2GTL - chains I and J of the 15 polymer chains in the assembly; structure by X-ray diffraction, 3.50 A resolution.

[Chain I]
Name: Extracellular globin 4
Source organism: Lumbricus terrestris
UniProt: P13579 (GLB4_LUMTE); residues 1-151 here = UniProt positions 1-151
Chain sequence (151 residues; each row starts with the number of its first residue):
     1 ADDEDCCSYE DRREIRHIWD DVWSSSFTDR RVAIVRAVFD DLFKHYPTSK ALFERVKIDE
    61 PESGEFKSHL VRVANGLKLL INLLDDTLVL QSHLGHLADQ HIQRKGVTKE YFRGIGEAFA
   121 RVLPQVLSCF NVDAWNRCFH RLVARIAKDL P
Unresolved in the structure: 1-4
Construct notes: conflict Lys-78 (Asp in P13579)
Curated features (UniProtKB/Swiss-Prot):
  - binding site (heme b): His-101
Cystine bridges: Cys-7/Cys-138
Bound ions: heme Fe: His-101 (together with carbon monoxide)
Ligand contacts:
  - carbon monoxide (CMO): Phe-39, Phe-53, His-69, Val-73, His-101
  - carbon monoxide / heme: Phe-39, Leu-42, Ser-49, Leu-52, Phe-53, Arg-55, Val-56, His-69, Arg-72, Val-73, Gly-76, Leu-77, Leu-80, Leu-97, Gln-100, His-101, Arg-104, Val-107, Tyr-111, Phe-112, Ile-115, Phe-119, Phe-139
  - heme (HEM): Leu-42, Ser-49, Leu-52, Phe-53, Arg-55, Val-56, His-69, Arg-72, Val-73, Gly-76, Leu-77, Leu-80, Leu-97, Gln-100, His-101, Arg-104, Val-107, Tyr-111, Phe-112, Ile-115, Phe-119, Phe-139

[Chain J]
Name: Extracellular globin 2
Source organism: Lumbricus terrestris
UniProt: P02218 (GLB2_LUMTE); residue numbers follow UniProt; this construct covers 1-145
Chain sequence (145 residues; each row starts with the number of its first residue):
     1 KKQCGVLEGL KVKSEWGRAY GSGHDREAFS QAIWRATFAQ VPESRSLFKR VHGDDTSHPA
    61 FIAHADRVLG GLDIAISTLD QPATLKEELD HLQVQHEGRK IPDNYFDAFK TAILHVVAAQ
   121 LGRCYDREAW DACIDHIEDG IKGHH
Construct notes: conflict Asp-66 (Glu in P02218)
Curated features (UniProtKB/Swiss-Prot):
  - binding site (heme b): His-96
Cystine bridges: Cys-4/Cys-133
Bound ions: heme Fe: His-96 (together with carbon monoxide)
Ligand contacts:
  - carbon monoxide (CMO): Trp-34, Phe-48, His-64, Val-68, His-96
  - carbon monoxide / heme: Trp-34, Ser-44, Leu-47, Phe-48, Arg-50, Val-51, His-64, Arg-67, Val-68, Leu-72, Leu-92, Gln-95, His-96, Arg-99, Ile-101, Tyr-105, Phe-106, Phe-109, Glu-138, Ile-141
  - heme (HEM): Ser-44, Leu-47, Phe-48, Arg-50, Val-51, His-64, Arg-67, Val-68, Leu-72, Leu-92, Gln-95, His-96, Arg-99, Ile-101, Tyr-105, Phe-106, Phe-109, Glu-138, Ile-141

[Chain I / chain J interface]
Pairs across the interface - 14 pairs, chain I then chain J:
  Arg-30(I) / Leu-10(J)
  Ile-34(I) / Leu-10(J)  hydrophobic
  Ala-37(I) / Leu-7(J)  hydrophobic
  Pro-124(I) / Lys-11(J)
  Gln-125(I) / Leu-7(J)
  Gln-125(I) / Lys-11(J)  hydrogen bond (backbone-side chain)
  Val-126(I) / Leu-7(J)  hydrophobic
  Val-126(I) / Lys-11(J)
  Leu-127(I) / Lys-11(J)
  Ser-128(I) / Lys-11(J)
  Ser-128(I) / Glu-15(J)  hydrogen bond
  Ser-128(I) / Tyr-125(J)
  Ser-128(I) / Asp-126(J)  hydrogen bond (side chain-backbone)
  Cys-129(I) / Cys-124(J)  disulfide
Interface residues without a listed pair, chain I (12 interface residues in all): Asp-21, Ala-33, Val-122
Interface residues without a listed pair, chain J (10 interface residues in all): Glu-8, Ser-14, Arg-123
Inter-chain disulfides: Cys-129(I)/Cys-124(J)

[Summary]
The interface between chain I and chain J involves 12 residues on one side and 10 on the other; the contacts
include 1 disulfide bond and 3 hydrogen bonds. Polar contacts include Gln-125(I)/Lys-11(J),
Ser-128(I)/Glu-15(J) and Ser-128(I)/Asp-126(J).
Chain I is Extracellular globin 4 and chain J is Extracellular globin 2, both from Lumbricus terrestris; the
structure, Lumbricus Erythrocruorin at 3.5A resolution, was determined by X-ray diffraction.
